7XG2 - chains H and I of the 11 polymer chains in the assembly; structure by electron microscopy, 2.80 A resolution.

[Chain H]
Name: Csf5
Organism: Pseudomonas aeruginosa
Amino-acid sequence (268 residues; each row starts with the number of its first residue):
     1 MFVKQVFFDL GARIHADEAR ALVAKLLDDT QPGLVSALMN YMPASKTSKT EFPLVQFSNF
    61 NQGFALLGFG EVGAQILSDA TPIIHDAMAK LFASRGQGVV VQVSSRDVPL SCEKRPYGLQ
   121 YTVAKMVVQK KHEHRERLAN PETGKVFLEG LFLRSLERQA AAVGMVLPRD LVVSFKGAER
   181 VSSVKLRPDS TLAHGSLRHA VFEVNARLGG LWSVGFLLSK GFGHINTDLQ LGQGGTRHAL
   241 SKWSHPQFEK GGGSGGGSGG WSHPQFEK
Disordered / not traced: 235-268

[Chain I]
Molecule: crRNA
Organism: Pseudomonas aeruginosa
Sequence (61 nucleotides; row label = number of the first residue in the row):
     1 GUGAACGGUG GAGCAACACC UGAAGGAAGG CUUGAUGAGC GUGUUCCCCG CAUACGCGGG
    61 X
Modified positions: 23G (guanosine-5'-phosphate-2',3'-cyclic phosphate) at position 61

[Interface between chain H and chain I]
Pairs across the interface (58):
  Gln5(H) with G37(I), sugar contact
  Phe7(H) with U36(I), sugar contact; G37(I), sugar contact
  His15(H) with G41(I), stacking on the base
  Asp17(H) with G41(I), base contact
  Glu18(H) with G41(I), hydrogen bond to the base
  Thr47(H) with C48(I), base contact
  Lys49(H) with G60(I), sugar contact
  Thr50(H) with C49(I), sugar contact; G59(I), phosphate contact; G60(I), sugar contact
  Glu51(H) with G60(I), sugar contact
  Asn59(H) with A38(I), hydrogen bond to the phosphate
  Phe60(H) with U36(I), phosphate contact; G37(I), phosphate contact
  Asn61(H) with G37(I), phosphate contact; G39(I), base contact
  Arg106(H) with U36(I), base contact
  Ala124(H) with C40(I), phosphate contact
  Lys125(H) with G41(I), base contact; U42(I), base contact
  Gln129(H) with U44(I), hydrogen bond to the base; U45(I), hydrogen bond to the base
  Lys130(H) with U45(I), base contact; G59(I), base contact
  Lys131(H) with U45(I), base contact; G59(I), base contact; G60(I), hydrogen bond to the base
  His132(H) with U45(I), hydrogen bond to the base
  Glu133(H) with C57(I), phosphate contact
  Arg137(H) with G58(I), salt bridge to the phosphate
  Arg158(H) with G59(I), salt bridge to the phosphate
  Arg180(H) with G41(I), salt bridge to the phosphate
  Ser183(H) with U42(I), base contact; G43(I), hydrogen bond to the sugar
  Val184(H) with U42(I), sugar contact
  Lys185(H) with U42(I), hydrogen bond to the phosphate; G43(I), salt bridge to the phosphate
  Leu186(H) with C47(I), base contact; 23G_61(I), base contact
  Thr191(H) with U44(I), sugar contact
  Leu192(H) with U45(I), sugar contact; C46(I), base contact
  Ala193(H) with U44(I), base contact
  His194(H) with U44(I), base contact
  Gly195(H) with U44(I), hydrogen bond to the base
  Arg198(H) with C40(I), phosphate contact; G41(I), salt bridge to the phosphate
  His199(H) with C40(I), phosphate contact
  Phe216(H) with G60(I), phosphate contact
  Ser219(H) with 23G_61(I), phosphate contact
  Lys220(H) with 23G_61(I), base contact
  Phe222(H) with U42(I), base contact
  Ile225(H) with G39(I), phosphate contact
  Asn226(H) with G37(I), hydrogen bond to the sugar
  Leu229(H) with G37(I), base contact; A38(I), base contact
  Gln233(H) with A38(I), hydrogen bond to the base
Other interface residues (no listed pair), chain H (47 interface residues in all): Ser48, Ser104, Ser182, Leu217, Leu218

[In short]
47 residues of chain H and 19 residues of chain I are in contact; the contacts include 11 hydrogen bonds, 5
salt bridges and 1 aromatic stacking contact. Polar contacts include Glu18(H)-G41(I), Gln129(H)-U44(I) and
Gln129(H)-U45(I).
Here chain H is Csf5 and chain I is crRNA, both from Pseudomonas aeruginosa. Entry 7XG2 (CryoEM structure of
type IV-A NTS-nicked dsDNA bound Csf-crRNA ternary complex) was determined by electron microscopy (same
publication as 7XF1, 7XFZ, 7XG0, 7XG1, 7XG3 and 7XG4).
